PDB entry 7INS | X-ray diffraction, 2.00 A resolution | chains A and G of the 3 polymer chains in the assembly

Chain A:
Name: Insulin (chain A)
From: Sus scrofa
Reference sequence: P01315 (INS_PIG); residues 1-21 here correspond to UniProt positions 88-108 (UniProt number = residue number + 87)
Chain sequence (21 residues; each row starts with the number of its first residue):
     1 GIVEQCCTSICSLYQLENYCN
Disulfides: Cys6-Cys11
Residues lining bound ligands: m-cresol (CRS): Cys6, Cys7, Ser9, Ile10, Cys11, Leu13, Leu16

Chain G:
Name: General protamine chain
Chain sequence (16 residues; row label = number of the first residue in the row; note: 23 numbers in that range are skipped by the numbering (no residue carries them; nothing is unmodelled there); X marks 16 residues of unknown identity (built as UNK)):
     5 XX
     8 X
    11 X
    20 XXXX
    25 X
    27 X
    29 X
    33 X
    35 X
    39 X
    41 X
    43 X
Metal / ion sites: Zn2+: UNK_35 (shared with 1 residue of chain B; 1 residue of chain F)

How chain A and chain G interact:
Chain A side of the interface, 13 residues: Gly1, Ile2, Glu4, Gln5, Cys7, Thr8, Ser9, Ile10, Cys11, Ser12, Leu13, Tyr14, Tyr19

In short:
Chain A and chain G make no direct contact in this assembly. Chain A binds m-cresol.
Chain A is Insulin (chain A) (Sus scrofa) and chain G is General protamine chain; the structure, Structure of
porcine insulin cocrystallized with clupeine Z, was determined by X-ray diffraction.
